Entry 9CKU (electron microscopy, 2.04 A resolution); this record covers chains E and G of the 8 polymer chains in the assembly.

# Chain E
Protein: Type III pantothenate kinase
Source organism: Mycobacterium tuberculosis
Notes: EC 2.7.1.33
UniProt: A0A045I4Z4 (A0A045I4Z4_MYCTX); residues 1-272 here = UniProt positions 1-272
Amino-acid sequence (272 residues; each row starts with the number of its first residue):
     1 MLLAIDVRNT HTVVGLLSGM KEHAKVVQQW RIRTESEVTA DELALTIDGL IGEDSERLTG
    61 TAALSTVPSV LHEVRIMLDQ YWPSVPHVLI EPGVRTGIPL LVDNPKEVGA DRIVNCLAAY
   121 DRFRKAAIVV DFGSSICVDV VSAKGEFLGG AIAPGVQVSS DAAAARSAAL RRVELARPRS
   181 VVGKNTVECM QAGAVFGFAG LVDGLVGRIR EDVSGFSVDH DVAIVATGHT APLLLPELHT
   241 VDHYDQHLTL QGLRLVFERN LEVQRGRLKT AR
Not modelled in the structure: 262-272
From the paper describing this entry:
  - mutagenesis - R8G/H229G: increased catalytic activity

# Chain G
Protein: Pup deamidase/depupylase
Source organism: Mycolicibacterium smegmatis
Notes: EC 3.4.-.-, 3.5.1.119
UniProt: A0QZ49 (DOP_MYCS2); residues 1-498 here = UniProt positions 1-498
Amino-acid sequence (498 residues; row label = number of the first residue in the row):
     1 MQRIIGTEVE YGISSPSDPT ANPILTSTQA VLAYAAAAGI QRAKRTRWDY EVESPLRDAR
    61 GFDLSRSSGP PPIVDADEVG AANMILTNGA RLYVDHAHPE YSAPECTDPM DAVIWDKAGE
   121 RVMEAAARHV ASVPGAAKLQ LYKNNVDGKG ASYGSHENYL MSRQTPFSAV IAGLTPFMVS
   181 RQVVTGSGRV GIGPSGDEPG FQLSQRADYI EVEVGLETTL KRGIINTRDE PHADADKYRR
   241 LHVIIGDANL AETSTYLKLG TTSLVLDLIE EGVDLSDLAL ARPVHAVHVI SRDPSLRATV
   301 ALADGRELTA LALQRIYLDR VAKLVDSRDP DPRASHVIET WANVLDLLER DPMECAEILD
   361 WPAKLRLLEG FRQRENLTWQ APRLHLVDLQ YSDVRLDKGL YNRLVARGSM KRLVTEQQVL
   421 DAVENPPTDT RAYFRGECLR RFGADIAAAS WDSVIFDLGG DSLVRIPTLE PLRGSKAHVG
   481 ALLDSVDSAV ELVEQLTN
Not modelled in the structure: 40-82, 428-498
Swiss-Prot annotation at these positions:
  - active site: Asp-95 (Proton acceptor)
  - binding site (ATP): Gly-6 to Glu-10, Ser-102, Ala-103, Asn-158, Arg-240
  - binding site (Mg(2+)): Glu-8, Tyr-93, Glu-100, His-156, His-242
  - mutagenesis: Glu-10 (E10A: Loss of Pup deamidase activity both in vivo and in vitro)

# Chain E / chain G interface
Pairs across the interface - 12 pairs, chain E then chain G:
  Leu-100(E) / Arg-282(G)
  Leu-101(E) / Arg-282(G)
  Val-102(E) / Arg-282(G)  hydrogen bond (backbone-side chain)
  Asp-103(E) / His-285(G)  salt bridge
  Asp-103(E) / Ala-301(G)
  Asn-104(E) / Ala-301(G)
  Asn-104(E) / Gly-305(G)
  Asn-104(E) / Glu-307(G)  hydrogen bond
  Pro-105(E) / Ala-281(G)
  Lys-106(E) / Ala-303(G)  hydrogen bond (side chain-backbone)
  Lys-106(E) / Asp-304(G)
  Lys-106(E) / Gly-305(G)

# Summary
7 residues of chain E and 8 residues of chain G are in contact; the contacts include 3 hydrogen bonds and 1
salt bridge. Among the polar pairs are Asp-103(E)/His-285(G), Val-102(E)/Arg-282(G) and Asn-104(E)/Glu-307(G).
The paper reports that R8G/H229G of chain E increase catalytic activity.
Chain E is Type III pantothenate kinase (Mycobacterium tuberculosis) and chain G is Pup deamidase/depupylase
(Mycolicibacterium smegmatis); the structure, Complex of M. smegmatis Dop with M. tuberculosis CoaX and Pup91,
was determined by electron microscopy together with 9B78 and 9B79 from the same study.
